PDB entry 8T66 | X-ray diffraction, 1.85 A resolution | chains B and C of the 3 polymer chains in the assembly

Chain B:
Name: Cam1
From: Nitrosococcus halophilus Nc 4
UniProtKB: D5BXZ3 (D5BXZ3_NITHN); residues 42-206 here = UniProt positions 42-206
Chain sequence (166 residues; each row starts with the number of its first residue):
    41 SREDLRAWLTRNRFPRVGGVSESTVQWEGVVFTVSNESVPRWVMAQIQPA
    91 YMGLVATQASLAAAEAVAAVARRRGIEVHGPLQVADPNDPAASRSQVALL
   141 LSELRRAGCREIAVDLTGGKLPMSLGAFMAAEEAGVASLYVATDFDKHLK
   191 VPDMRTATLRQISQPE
Not modelled in the structure: 41-50
Differences from the reference sequence: expression tag (41)

Chain C:
Molecule: 6-nt RNA strand
Sequence (6 nucleotides; numbered 0 to 5; the number before each row is that of its first residue; numbering starts at 0):
     0 AAAAAA
Not modelled in the structure: 5

Interface between chain B and chain C:
Residue-residue contacts (18; chain B residue first):
  Val-74(B) with A1(C), base contact
  Ser-75(B) with A1(C), hydrogen bond to the phosphate; A2(C), hydrogen bond to the phosphate
  Asn-76(B) with A2(C), hydrogen bond to the phosphate
  Val-79(B) with A2(C), base contact
  Thr-97(B) with A1(C), hydrogen bond to the base
  Ala-99(B) with A1(C), base contact
  Ser-100(B) with A1(C), base contact
  Pro-127(B) with A1(C), base contact
  Thr-157(B) with A2(C), sugar contact
  Gly-159(B) with A1(C), sugar contact
  Lys-160(B) with A1(C), hydrogen bond to the sugar
  Tyr-180(B) with A2(C), phosphate contact; A3(C), hydrogen bond to the phosphate
  Thr-183(B) with A2(C), base contact
  Phe-185(B) with A4(C), stacking on the base
  Pro-192(B) with A2(C), base contact
  Met-194(B) with A2(C), base contact
Interface residues without a listed pair, chain B (19 interface residues in all): Ser-78, Gly-158, Met-163

Overview:
19 residues of chain B and 4 residues of chain C are in contact, with 6 hydrogen bonds and 1 aromatic stacking
contact. Polar pairs include Thr-97(B)/A1(C), Lys-160(B)/A1(C) and Ser-75(B)/A1(C).
Chain B is Cam1 (Nitrosococcus halophilus Nc 4) and chain C is a 6-nt RNA strand; the structure, cA6 bound
Cam1, was determined by X-ray diffraction, deposited together with 8T64 and 8T65.
